5HZC - chains A and B; structure by X-ray diffraction, 2.00 A resolution.

== Chain A (and B) ==
Protein: Peroxisome proliferator-activated receptor gamma
From: Homo sapiens
Notes: chain B of this document is another copy of the same molecule, construct and numbering; everything in this record applies to it too
UniProtKB: P37231 (PPARG_HUMAN); residues 195-477 here correspond to UniProt positions 223-505 (UniProt number = residue number + 28)
Amino-acid sequence (287 residues; row label = number of the first residue in the row):
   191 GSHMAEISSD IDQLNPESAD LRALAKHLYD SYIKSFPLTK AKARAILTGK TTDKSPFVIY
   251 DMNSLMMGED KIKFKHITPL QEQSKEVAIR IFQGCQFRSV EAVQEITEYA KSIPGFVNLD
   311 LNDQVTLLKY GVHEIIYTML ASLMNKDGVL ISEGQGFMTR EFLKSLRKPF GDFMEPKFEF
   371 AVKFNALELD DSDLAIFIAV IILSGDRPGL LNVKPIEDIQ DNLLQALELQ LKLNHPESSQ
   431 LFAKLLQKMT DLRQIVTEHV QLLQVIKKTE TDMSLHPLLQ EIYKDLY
Unresolved in the structure: 191-206, 260-276, 475-477 (chain B: 191-206, 259-274, 357, 474-477)
Sequence notes: expression tag (191-194)
Swiss-Prot annotation at these positions:
  - motif: Pro467 to Asp475 (9aaTAD)
  - binding site (rosiglitazone): Gln286 to Ser289, His323, His449, Tyr473
  - cross-link: Lys224 (Glycyl lysine isopeptide (Lys-Gly) (interchain with G-Cter in ubiquitin))
Small-molecule neighbours: 65W (2-methyl-2-[4-(naphthalen-1-yl)phenoxy]propanoic acid): Ile281, Gly284, Cys285, Arg288, Ser289, Ala292, Ile326, Met329, Leu330, Leu333, Val339, Ile341, Met364
What the authors report for this chain:
  - binding site for 65W: Leu228, Cys285, Arg288, Ala292, Met329, Leu330, Leu333, Ile341
  - specificity-determining residues: Ser289 (from molecular simulation)

== Interface between chain A and chain B ==
Contacting residue pairs - 40 pairs, chain A then chain B:
  Asp396(A) - Lys373(B)
  Asp396(A) - Lys438(B)  salt bridge
  Gln410(A) - Gln437(B)  hydrogen bond
  Asp411(A) - Ser429(B)  hydrogen bond
  Asp411(A) - Gln430(B)
  Asp411(A) - Lys434(B)
  Leu414(A) - Gln430(B)
  Leu414(A) - Ala433(B)  hydrophobic
  Leu414(A) - Gln437(B)
  Gln415(A) - Ser429(B)
  Gln415(A) - Gln430(B)
  Glu418(A) - Glu418(B)
  Glu418(A) - Gln430(B)
  Ser429(A) - Asp411(B)  hydrogen bond
  Ser429(A) - Gln415(B)
  Gln430(A) - Asp411(B)
  Gln430(A) - Leu414(B)  hydrogen bond (side chain-backbone)
  Gln430(A) - Gln415(B)
  Gln430(A) - Glu418(B)
  Gln430(A) - Phe432(B)
  Phe432(A) - Gln430(B)
  Phe432(A) - Ala433(B)  hydrophobic
  Ala433(A) - Leu414(B)  hydrophobic
  Ala433(A) - Phe432(B)  hydrophobic
  Ala433(A) - Leu436(B)  hydrophobic
  Lys434(A) - Glu407(B)  salt bridge
  Lys434(A) - Gln410(B)
  Leu436(A) - Ala433(B)  hydrophobic
  Gln437(A) - Gln410(B)  hydrogen bond
  Gln437(A) - Met439(B)
  Met439(A) - Thr440(B)
  Thr440(A) - Met439(B)
  Thr440(A) - Thr440(B)
  Thr440(A) - Arg443(B)
  Arg443(A) - Thr440(B)
  Arg443(A) - Asp441(B)  salt bridge
  Gln444(A) - Arg443(B)
  Gln444(A) - Gln444(B)
  Gln444(A) - Thr447(B)
  Thr447(A) - Gln444(B)  hydrogen bond
Other interface residues (no listed pair), chain A (21 interface residues in all): Val390, Glu407, Asp441
Other interface residues (no listed pair), chain B (24 interface residues in all): Ser394, Asp396, Lys422

== Summary ==
The interface between chain A and chain B involves 21 residues on one side and 24 on the other, with 6
hydrogen bonds and 3 salt bridges. Polar pairs include Asp396(A)-Lys438(B), Lys434(A)-Glu407(B) and
Arg443(A)-Asp441(B). From the paper: a binding site for 65W at Leu228(A), Cys285(A) and Arg288(A) among
others; the specificity determinant Ser289(A).
Both chains are Peroxisome proliferator-activated receptor gamma (Homo sapiens). Entry 5HZC (Crystal structure
of the complex PPARgamma/AL26-29) was determined by X-ray diffraction, deposited together with 5HYK.
